2BGG - chains A and P of the 3 polymer chains in the assembly; structure by X-ray diffraction, 2.20 A resolution.

Chain A:
Molecule: Protein AF1318
Organism: Archaeoglobus fulgidus
UniProt: O28951 (O28951); numbering as in UniProt (aligned over 1-427)
Chain sequence (427 residues; row label = number of the first residue in the row):
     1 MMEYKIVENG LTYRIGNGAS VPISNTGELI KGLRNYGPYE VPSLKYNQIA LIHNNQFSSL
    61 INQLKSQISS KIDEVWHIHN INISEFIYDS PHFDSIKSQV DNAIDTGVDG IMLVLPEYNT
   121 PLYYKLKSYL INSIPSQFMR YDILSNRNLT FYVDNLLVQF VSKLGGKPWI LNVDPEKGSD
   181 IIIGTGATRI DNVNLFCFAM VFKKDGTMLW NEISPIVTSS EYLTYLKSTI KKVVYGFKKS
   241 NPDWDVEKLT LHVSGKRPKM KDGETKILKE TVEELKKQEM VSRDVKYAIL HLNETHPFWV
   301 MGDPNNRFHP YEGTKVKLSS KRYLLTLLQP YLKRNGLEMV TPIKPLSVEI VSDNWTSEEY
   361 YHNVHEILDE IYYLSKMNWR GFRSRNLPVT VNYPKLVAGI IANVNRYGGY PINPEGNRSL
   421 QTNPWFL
Unresolved in the structure: 1-10, 302-311, 332-339, 413-416
Ion coordination: Mn2+: Gln159, Leu427 (shared with U1(P), C3(P) of chain P)
Swiss-Prot annotation at these positions:
  - region: Tyr118 to Tyr124 (Binds 5'-phosphorylated end of guide DNA), Arg147, Asn148 (Binds target DNA), Thr150 to Asn155 (Binds guide DNA)
  - binding site (a divalent metal cation): Gln159, Leu427
  - mutagenesis: Tyr123 (Y123A: Reduced binding affinity for siRNA), Lys127 (K127A: Reduced binding affinity for siRNA), Gln137 (Q137A: Reduced binding affinity for siRNA), Lys163 (K163A: Reduced binding affinity for siRNA), His296 to Asp303 (No longer dimerizes), Leu427 (L427LG: Reduced binding to siRNA)
Reported in the primary citation:
  - binding site for the 8-nt RNA strand (chain P): Tyr123, Lys127, Gln137, Phe138, Arg140, Phe151, Tyr152, Asn155, Gln159, Lys163, Arg380, Arg385
  - Mn2+ coordination: Leu427
  - conformationally variable residues (side-chain flip): Tyr123, Lys127
  - binding site for the 8-nt RNA strand: Phe151

Chain P:
Molecule: 8-nt RNA strand
Sequence (8 nucleotides; row label = number of the first residue in the row):
     1 UUCGACGC
Ion coordination: Mn2+: U1, C3 (shared with Gln159(A), Leu427(A) of chain A)

Chain A / chain P interface:
Pairs across the interface (28; chain A residue first):
  Leu115(A) with U1(P), base contact
  Thr120(A) with U1(P), base contact
  Tyr123(A) with U1(P), stacking on the base
  Tyr124(A) with U1(P), base contact
  Lys127(A) with U1(P), salt bridge to the phosphate
  Gln137(A) with U1(P), hydrogen bond to the phosphate
  Phe138(A) with U1(P), hydrogen bond to the phosphate; U2(P), sugar contact
  Met139(A) with U1(P), phosphate contact; U2(P), phosphate contact
  Arg140(A) with U1(P), hydrogen bond to the base; U2(P), hydrogen bond to the phosphate
  Ile143(A) with U2(P), phosphate contact
  Phe151(A) with U2(P), base contact
  Tyr152(A) with U2(P), hydrogen bond to the phosphate
  Asn155(A) with U2(P), hydrogen bond to the base
  Leu156(A) with U2(P), hydrogen bond to the sugar
  Gln159(A) with U1(P), phosphate contact; U2(P), hydrogen bond to the sugar; C3(P), hydrogen bond to the phosphate
  Lys163(A) with U1(P), salt bridge to the phosphate
  Tyr331(A) with A5(P), hydrogen bond to the phosphate; C6(P), hydrogen bond to the phosphate
  Arg380(A) with C3(P), salt bridge to the phosphate; G4(P), salt bridge to the phosphate
  Arg385(A) with G4(P), sugar contact
  Leu427(A) with U1(P), phosphate contact; C3(P), phosphate contact
Also at the interface, not in a pair above, chain A (21 interface residues in all): Ser136

Overview:
21 residues of chain A and 6 residues of chain P are in contact, with 11 hydrogen bonds, 4 salt bridges and 1
aromatic stacking contact. Polar pairs include Arg140(A)-U1(P), Asn155(A)-U2(P) and Leu156(A)-U2(P). The paper
reports a binding site for the 8-nt RNA strand (chain P) at Tyr123(A), Lys127(A) and Gln137(A) among others; a
binding site for the 8-nt RNA strand at Phe151(A).
Here chain A is Protein AF1318 (Archaeoglobus fulgidus) and chain P is an 8-nt RNA strand. Entry 2BGG (The
structure of a Piwi protein from Archaeoglobus fulgidus complexed with a 16nt siRNA duplex) was determined by
X-ray diffraction.
